PDB entry 4JV8 | X-ray diffraction, 1.45 A resolution | chain B

[Chain B]
Molecule: Retinal rod rhodopsin-sensitive cGMP 3', 5'-cyclic phosphodiesterase subunit delta
From: Homo sapiens
Reference sequence: O43924 (PDE6D_HUMAN); residue numbers follow UniProt; this construct covers 1-150
Amino-acid sequence (152 residues; numbered -1 to 150; the number before each row is that of its first residue; numbers below 1 keep their minus sign (Gly-1 is residue -1)):
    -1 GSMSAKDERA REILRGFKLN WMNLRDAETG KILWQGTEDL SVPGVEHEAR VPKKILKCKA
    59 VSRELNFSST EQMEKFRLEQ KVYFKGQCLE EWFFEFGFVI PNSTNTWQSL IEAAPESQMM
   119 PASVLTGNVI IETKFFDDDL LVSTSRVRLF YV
Unresolved in the structure: -1 to 1, 113-114
Differences from the reference sequence: expression tag (-1 to 0)
Small-molecule neighbours:
  - 1M1 ((6R)-6-(pyridin-2-yl)-5,6-dihydrobenzimidazo[1,2-c]quinazoline), molecule 1: Leu17, Met20, Leu22, Trp32, Leu38, Ser39, Ala47, Val49, Arg61, Leu63, Gln78, Trp90, Ile109, Ile129, Thr131, Val145, Leu147
  - 1M1, molecule 2: Leu22, Val49, Ile53, Leu54, Cys56, Lys57, Ala58, Val59, Val80, Leu87, Glu88, Trp90, Ile109, Glu110, Ala111, Met117, Leu123, Val127, Leu147, Tyr149
Swiss-Prot annotation at these positions:
  - region: Arg144 to Val150 (Required for association with membranes)

[Overview]
Chain B binds compound 1M1.
Chain B is Retinal rod rhodopsin-sensitive cGMP 3', 5'-cyclic phosphodiesterase subunit delta (Homo sapiens);
the structure, The crystal structure of PDE6D in complex with rac-S1, was determined by X-ray diffraction
together with 4JV6, 4JVB and 4JVF from the same study.
